PDB entry 3WJ2 | X-ray diffraction, 1.61 A resolution | chains B and D of the 4 polymer chains in the assembly

# Chain B (and D)
Name: Carboxylesterase
From: Ferroplasma acidiphilum
Notes: EC 3.1.1.1; chain D of this document is another copy of the same molecule, construct and numbering; everything in this record applies to it too
UniProtKB: Q2PCE5 (Q2PCE5_9EURY); residue numbers follow UniProt; this construct covers 1-308
Sequence (308 residues; numbered 1 to 308; the number before each row is that of its first residue):
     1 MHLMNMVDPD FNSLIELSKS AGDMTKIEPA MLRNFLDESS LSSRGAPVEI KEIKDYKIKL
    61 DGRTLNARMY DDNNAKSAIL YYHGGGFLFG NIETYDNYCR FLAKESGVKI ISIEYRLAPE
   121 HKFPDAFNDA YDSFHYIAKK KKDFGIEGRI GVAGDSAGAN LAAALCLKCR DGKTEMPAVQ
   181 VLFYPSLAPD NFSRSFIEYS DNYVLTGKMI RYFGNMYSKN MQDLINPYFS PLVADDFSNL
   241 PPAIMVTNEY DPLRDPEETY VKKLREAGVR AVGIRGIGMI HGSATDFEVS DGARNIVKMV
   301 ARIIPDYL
Disordered / not traced: 1-4, 221-224

# Interface between chain B and chain D
Pairs across the interface (14; chain B residue first):
  N5(B) with N5(D), hydrogen bond; E198(D), hydrogen bond (side chain-backbone); Y199(D); Y203(D), hydrogen bond
  M6(B) with I197(D); E198(D)
  R194(B) with E249(D), salt bridge
  I197(B) with M6(D)
  E198(B) with N5(D), hydrogen bond (backbone-side chain); M6(D); Y250(D), hydrogen bond
  Y199(B) with N5(D)
  E249(B) with R194(D), salt bridge
  Y250(B) with E198(D), hydrogen bond
Other interface residues (no listed pair), chain D (10 interface residues in all): S200

# Overview
8 residues of chain B and 10 residues of chain D are in contact, with 6 hydrogen bonds and 2 salt bridges.
Polar pairs include R194(B)-E249(D), N5(B)-N5(D) and N5(B)-E198(D).
Both chains are Carboxylesterase (Ferroplasma acidiphilum). Entry 3WJ2 (Crystal structure of ESTFA (FE-lacking
apo form)) was determined by X-ray diffraction together with 3WJ1 and 4P9N from the same study.
